Entry 9CRA (electron microscopy, 2.34 A resolution); this record covers chains C and D of the 4 polymer chains in the assembly.

== Chain C ==
Name: NAD kinase
Organism: Homo sapiens
Notes: EC 2.7.1.23; fragment: C-terminal residues 91-437
Reference sequence: O95544 (NADK_HUMAN); numbering as in UniProt (aligned over 91-437)
Chain sequence (373 residues; each row starts with the number of its first residue; note: 8 numbers in that range are skipped by the numbering (no residue carries them; nothing is unmodelled there)):
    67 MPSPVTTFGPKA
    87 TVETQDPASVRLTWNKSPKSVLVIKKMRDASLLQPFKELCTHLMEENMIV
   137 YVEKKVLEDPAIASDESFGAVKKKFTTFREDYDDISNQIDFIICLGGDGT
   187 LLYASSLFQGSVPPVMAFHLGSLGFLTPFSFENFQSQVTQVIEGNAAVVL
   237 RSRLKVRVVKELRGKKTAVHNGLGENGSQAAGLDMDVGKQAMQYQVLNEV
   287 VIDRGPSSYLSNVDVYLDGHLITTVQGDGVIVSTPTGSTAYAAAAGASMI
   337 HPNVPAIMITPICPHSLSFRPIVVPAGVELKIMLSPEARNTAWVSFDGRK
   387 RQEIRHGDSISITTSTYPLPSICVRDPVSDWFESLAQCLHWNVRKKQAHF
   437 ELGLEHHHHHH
Unresolved in the structure: 67-73, 87-95, 248-276, 431-447
Construct notes: initiating methionine (67); expression tag (68-78, 87-90, 438-447); conflict V96 (Gln in O95544), T162 (Cys in O95544), T402 (Cys in O95544)
Ligand contacts:
  - NAD (nicotinamide-adenine-dinucleotide), molecule 1: D184, G185, L188, L209, G210, F211, L212, N284, E285, T322, T325, A326, Y327, A330, D383, G384, R385
  - NAD, molecule 2: R290, S294, Y295, L296, G313, D314, C349, H351
From the paper describing this entry:
  - binding site for NAD: F211, L212, N284, E285, D314, T325, Y327
  - catalytic residues: D184 (proposed by the authors, not directly observed)
  - binding site for NAD: H351 (proposed by the authors, not directly observed)
  - mutagenesis - R430A: unchanged stability
  - mutagenesis - W427G, R430A: abolished catalytic activity
  - mutagenesis - F436A: decreased catalytic activity

== Chain D ==
Name: NAD kinase
Organism: Homo sapiens
Notes: EC 2.7.1.23; fragment: C-terminal residues 91-437
Reference sequence: O95544 (NADK_HUMAN); residues 91-437 here = UniProt positions 91-437
Chain sequence (373 residues; row label = number of the first residue in the row; note: 8 numbers in that range are skipped by the numbering (no residue carries them; nothing is unmodelled there)):
    67 MPSPVTTFGPKATV
    89 ETQDPASVRLTWNKSPKSVLVIKKMRDASLLQPFKELCTHLMEENMIVYV
   139 EKKVLEDPAIASDESFGAVKKKFTTFREDYDDISNQIDFIICLGGDGTLL
   189 YASSLFQGSVPPVMAFHLGSLGFLTPFSFENFQSQVTQVIEGNAAVVLRS
   239 RLKVRVVKELRGKKTAVHNGLGENGSQAAGLDMDVGKQAMQYQVLNEVVI
   289 DRGPSSYLSNVDVYLDGHLITTVQGDGVIVSTPTGSTAYAAAAGASMIHP
   339 NVPAIMITPICPHSLSFRPIVVPAGVELKIMLSPEARNTAWVSFDGRKRQ
   389 EIRHGDSISITTSTYPLPSICVRDPVSDWFESLAQCLHWNVRKKQAHFEL
   439 GLEHHHHHH
Unresolved in the structure: 67-72, 89-95, 248-276, 431-447
Construct notes: initiating methionine (67); expression tag (68-80, 89-90, 438-447); conflict V96 (Gln in O95544), T162 (Cys in O95544), T402 (Cys in O95544)
Ligand contacts:
  - NAD (nicotinamide-adenine-dinucleotide), molecule 1: D184, G185, L188, L209, F211, L212, N284, E285, T322, G323, T325, A326, Y327, A330, D383, R385
  - NAD, molecule 2: R290, S294, Y295, L296, G313, D314, C349, H351
From the paper describing this entry:
  - binding site for NAD: F211, L212, N284, E285, D314, T325, Y327
  - catalytic residues: D184 (proposed by the authors, not directly observed)
  - binding site for NAD: H351 (proposed by the authors, not directly observed)
  - mutagenesis - R430A: unchanged stability
  - mutagenesis - W427G, R430A: abolished catalytic activity
  - mutagenesis - F436A: decreased catalytic activity

== How chain C and chain D interact ==
Residue-residue contacts (62; chain C residue first):
  L303(C) - F418(D)  hydrophobic
  H306(C) - S415(D)
  I308(C) - F418(D)  hydrophobic
  I308(C) - W427(D)
  T309(C) - W427(D)
  T309(C) - N428(D)  hydrogen bond
  T310(C) - N428(D)  hydrogen bond (backbone-side chain)
  A329(C) - R356(D)  hydrogen bond (backbone-side chain)
  G332(C) - R356(D)
  A333(C) - R356(D)  hydrogen bond (backbone-side chain)
  S334(C) - S334(D)  hydrogen bond
  S334(C) - P357(D)
  M335(C) - P357(D)  hydrogen bond (backbone-backbone)
  M335(C) - I358(D)
  M335(C) - V359(D)  hydrogen bond (backbone-backbone)
  I336(C) - V359(D)
  H337(C) - V359(D)  hydrogen bond (backbone-backbone)
  H337(C) - P361(D)
  N339(C) - P361(D)
  V340(C) - P341(D)
  V340(C) - A342(D)  hydrophobic
  V340(C) - V360(D)
  V340(C) - P361(D)
  P341(C) - P341(D)  hydrophobic
  A342(C) - V340(D)  hydrophobic
  S352(C) - N428(D)
  S352(C) - V429(D)
  S354(C) - H426(D)  hydrogen bond (side chain-backbone)
  S354(C) - W427(D)
  S354(C) - N428(D)
  F355(C) - W427(D)  hydrophobic
  F355(C) - N428(D)
  R356(C) - A329(D)  hydrogen bond (side chain-backbone)
  R356(C) - G332(D)
  R356(C) - A333(D)  hydrogen bond (side chain-backbone)
  R356(C) - W427(D)  hydrogen bond (backbone-side chain)
  P357(C) - S334(D)
  P357(C) - M335(D)  hydrogen bond (backbone-backbone)
  I358(C) - M335(D)
  I358(C) - W427(D)  hydrophobic
  V359(C) - M335(D)  hydrogen bond (backbone-backbone)
  V359(C) - I336(D)  hydrophobic
  V359(C) - H337(D)  hydrogen bond (backbone-backbone)
  V360(C) - V340(D)
  P361(C) - H337(D)
  P361(C) - N339(D)
  P361(C) - V340(D)  hydrophobic
  V414(C) - L303(D)  hydrophobic
  S415(C) - H306(D)
  F418(C) - I308(D)  hydrophobic
  H426(C) - S354(D)  hydrogen bond (backbone-side chain)
  W427(C) - I308(D)
  W427(C) - T309(D)
  W427(C) - S354(D)
  W427(C) - F355(D)  hydrophobic
  W427(C) - R356(D)  hydrogen bond (side chain-backbone)
  W427(C) - I358(D)  hydrophobic
  N428(C) - T309(D)  hydrogen bond
  N428(C) - T310(D)  hydrogen bond (side chain-backbone)
  N428(C) - S352(D)
  N428(C) - S354(D)  hydrogen bond (backbone-backbone)
  N428(C) - F355(D)
Other interface residues (no listed pair), chain C (35 interface residues in all): V311, A330, W417, V429
Other interface residues (no listed pair), chain D (33 interface residues in all): V414, W417

== In short ==
Chain C and chain D form an interface of 35 and 33 residues respectively, with 20 hydrogen bonds. Polar pairs
include T309(C)-N428(D), T310(C)-N428(D) and A329(C)-R356(D). Chain C binds NAD. Bound to chain D: NAD. The
paper reports catalytic residues D184(C) and D184(D); W427G and R430A of chain C abolish catalytic activity; 6
substitutions were tested in all.
Both chains are NAD kinase (Homo sapiens). Entry 9CRA (CryoEM Structure of the C-terminally truncated form of
human NAD Kinase bound to NAD) was determined by electron microscopy (same publication as 9CR3 and 9CR4).
